5M3M - chains A and E of the 14 polymer chains in the assembly; structure by electron microscopy, 4.00 A resolution.

Chain A:
Name: DNA-directed RNA polymerase I subunit RPA190
From: Saccharomyces cerevisiae (strain ATCC 204508 / S288c)
Notes: EC 2.7.7.6
UniProtKB: P10964 (RPA1_YEAST); residue numbers follow UniProt; this construct covers 1-1664
Chain sequence (1664 residues; numbered 1 to 1664; the number before each row is that of its first residue):
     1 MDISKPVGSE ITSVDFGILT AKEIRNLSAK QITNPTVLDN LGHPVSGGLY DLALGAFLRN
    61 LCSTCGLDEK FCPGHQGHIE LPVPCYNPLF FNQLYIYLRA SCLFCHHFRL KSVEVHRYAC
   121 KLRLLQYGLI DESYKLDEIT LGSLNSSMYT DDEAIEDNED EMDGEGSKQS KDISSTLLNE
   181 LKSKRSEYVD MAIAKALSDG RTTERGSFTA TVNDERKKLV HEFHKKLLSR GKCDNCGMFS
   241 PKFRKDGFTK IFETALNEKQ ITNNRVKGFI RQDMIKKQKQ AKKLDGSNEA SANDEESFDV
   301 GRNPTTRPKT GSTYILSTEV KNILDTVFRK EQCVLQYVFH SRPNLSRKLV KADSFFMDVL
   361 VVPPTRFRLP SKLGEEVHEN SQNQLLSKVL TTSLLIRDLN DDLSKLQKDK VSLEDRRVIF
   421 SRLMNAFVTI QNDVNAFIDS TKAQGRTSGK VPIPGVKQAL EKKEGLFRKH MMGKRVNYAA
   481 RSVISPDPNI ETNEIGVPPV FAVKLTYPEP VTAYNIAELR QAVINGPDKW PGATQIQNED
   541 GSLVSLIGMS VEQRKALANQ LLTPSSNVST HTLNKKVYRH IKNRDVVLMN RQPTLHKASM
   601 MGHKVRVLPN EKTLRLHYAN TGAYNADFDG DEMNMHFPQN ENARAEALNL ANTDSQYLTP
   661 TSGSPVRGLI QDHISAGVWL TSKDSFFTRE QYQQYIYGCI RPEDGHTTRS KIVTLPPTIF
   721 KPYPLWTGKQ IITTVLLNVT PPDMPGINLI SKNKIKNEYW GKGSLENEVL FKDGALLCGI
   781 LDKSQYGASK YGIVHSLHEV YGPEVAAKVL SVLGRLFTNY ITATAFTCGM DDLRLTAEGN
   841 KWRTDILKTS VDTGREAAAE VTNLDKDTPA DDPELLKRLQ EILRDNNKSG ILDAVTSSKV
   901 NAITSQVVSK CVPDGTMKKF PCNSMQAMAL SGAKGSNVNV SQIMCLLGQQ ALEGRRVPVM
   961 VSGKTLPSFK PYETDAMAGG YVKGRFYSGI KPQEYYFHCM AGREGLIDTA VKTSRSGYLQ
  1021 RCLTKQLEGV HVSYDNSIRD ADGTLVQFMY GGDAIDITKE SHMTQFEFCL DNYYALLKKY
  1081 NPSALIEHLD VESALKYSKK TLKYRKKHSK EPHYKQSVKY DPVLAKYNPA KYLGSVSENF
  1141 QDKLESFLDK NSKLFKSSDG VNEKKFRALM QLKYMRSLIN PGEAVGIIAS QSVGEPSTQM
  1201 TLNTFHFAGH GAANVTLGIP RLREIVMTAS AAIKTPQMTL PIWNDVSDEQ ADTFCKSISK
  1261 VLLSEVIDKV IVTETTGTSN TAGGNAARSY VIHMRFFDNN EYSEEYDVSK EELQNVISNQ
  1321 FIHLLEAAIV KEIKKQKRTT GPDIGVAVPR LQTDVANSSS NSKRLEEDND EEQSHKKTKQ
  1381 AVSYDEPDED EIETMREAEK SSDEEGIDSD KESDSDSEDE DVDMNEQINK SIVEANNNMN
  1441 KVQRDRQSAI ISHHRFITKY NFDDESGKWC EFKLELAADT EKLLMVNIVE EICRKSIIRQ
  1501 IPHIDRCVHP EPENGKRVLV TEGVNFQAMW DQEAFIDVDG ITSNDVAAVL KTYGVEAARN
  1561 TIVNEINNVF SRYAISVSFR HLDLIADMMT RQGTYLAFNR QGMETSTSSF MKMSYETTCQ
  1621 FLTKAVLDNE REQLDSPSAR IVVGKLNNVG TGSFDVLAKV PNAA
Disordered / not traced: 142-173, 274-311, 1011-1016, 1206-1212, 1277-1285, 1338-1440, 1658-1664
Ion coordination: Zn2+ site 1: Cys-65, Cys-72; Zn2+ site 2: Cys-102, Phe-104, Cys-105, His-106

Chain E:
Name: DNA-directed RNA polymerases I, II, and III subunit RPABC1
From: Saccharomyces cerevisiae (strain ATCC 204508 / S288c)
UniProtKB: P20434 (RPAB1_YEAST); residues 1-215 here = UniProt positions 1-215
Chain sequence (215 residues; each row starts with the number of its first residue):
     1 MDQENERNIS RLWRAFRTVK EMVKDRGYFI TQEEVELPLE DFKAKYCDSM GRPQRKMMSF
    61 QANPTEESIS KFPDMGSLWV EFCDEPSVGV KTMKTFVIHI QEKNFQTGIF VYQNNITPSA
   121 MKLVPSIPPA TIETFNEAAL VVNITHHELV PKHIRLSSDE KRELLKRYRL KESQLPRIQR
   181 ADPVALYLGL KRGEVVKIIR KSETSGRYAS YRICM
Disordered / not traced: 1-3

Interface between chain A and chain E:
Pairs across the interface (60):
  Asp-131(A) with Arg-192(E)
  Tyr-134(A) with Arg-192(E)
  Arg-201(A) with Glu-172(E), salt bridge
  Ser-207(A) with Lys-171(E)
  Thr-209(A) with Ser-173(E)
  Thr-211(A) with Arg-177(E)
  Asp-214(A) with Arg-177(E), salt bridge
  Arg-1039(A) with Leu-170(E)
  Thr-1044(A) with Gln-174(E)
  Leu-1045(A) with Gln-174(E), hydrogen bond (backbone-backbone); Pro-176(E), hydrophobic
  Gln-1047(A) with Tyr-208(E)
  Phe-1048(A) with Tyr-208(E), hydrogen bond (backbone-side chain); Ser-210(E); Tyr-211(E)
  Met-1049(A) with Tyr-208(E), hydrogen bond (backbone-side chain)
  Gly-1052(A) with Ser-205(E), hydrogen bond (backbone-side chain); Tyr-208(E)
  His-1113(A) with Thr-145(E); His-147(E); Val-150(E), hydrogen bond (side chain-backbone)
  Tyr-1114(A) with His-146(E); Lys-152(E)
  Val-1118(A) with Ile-154(E), hydrophobic; Lys-197(E)
  Asp-1121(A) with Lys-197(E), salt bridge
  Pro-1122(A) with Arg-207(E)
  Ala-1125(A) with Arg-167(E)
  Lys-1126(A) with Arg-167(E)
  Ser-1137(A) with Ser-205(E)
  Asn-1139(A) with Glu-203(E); Thr-204(E), hydrogen bond (side chain-backbone); Ser-205(E), hydrogen bond (side chain-backbone); Gly-206(E)
  Trp-1530(A) with Val-142(E), hydrophobic
  Glu-1533(A) with Arg-14(E), salt bridge
  Val-1538(A) with His-147(E)
  Asp-1539(A) with His-146(E); His-147(E), hydrogen bond (backbone-side chain); Glu-148(E), hydrogen bond (backbone-backbone)
  Ile-1541(A) with His-147(E), hydrogen bond (backbone-side chain)
  Thr-1542(A) with Leu-149(E)
  Thr-1552(A) with Pro-183(E)
  Tyr-1553(A) with Val-184(E)
  Gly-1554(A) with Asp-182(E)
  Val-1555(A) with Arg-212(E)
  Glu-1556(A) with Pro-151(E); Arg-200(E), salt bridge; Arg-212(E), salt bridge
  Ala-1557(A) with Leu-149(E)
  Arg-1559(A) with Arg-200(E)
  Asn-1560(A) with Leu-149(E), hydrogen bond (side chain-backbone)
  Thr-1561(A) with Leu-149(E)
  Arg-1580(A) with Thr-204(E)
  Asp-1587(A) with Arg-200(E), salt bridge
  Thr-1590(A) with Arg-212(E), hydrogen bond
  Arg-1591(A) with Arg-177(E), hydrogen bond (backbone-backbone)
  Gln-1592(A) with Arg-177(E), hydrogen bond; Gln-179(E), hydrogen bond (backbone-side chain)
  Gly-1593(A) with Arg-177(E)
Also at the interface, not in a pair above, chain A (54 interface residues in all): Glu-215, Asp-1035, Gly-1051, Asp-1053, Tyr-1120, Tyr-1127, Gly-1540, Lys-1551, Phe-1579, Thr-1594
Also at the interface, not in a pair above, chain E (42 interface residues in all): Ile-144, His-153, Tyr-168, Ile-178, Gly-193, Ser-202, Ala-209

In short:
The interface between chain A and chain E involves 54 residues on one side and 42 on the other, with 15
hydrogen bonds and 7 salt bridges. Among the polar pairs are Arg-201(A)/Glu-172(E), Asp-214(A)/Arg-177(E) and
Asp-1121(A)/Lys-197(E). Cys-65(A) and Cys-72(A) form the Zn2+ site 1.
Chain A is DNA-directed RNA polymerase I subunit RPA190 and chain E is DNA-directed RNA polymerases I, II, and
III subunit RPABC1, both from Saccharomyces cerevisiae (strain ATCC 204508 / S288c); the structure, Free
monomeric RNA polymerase I at 4.0A resolution, was determined by electron microscopy (same publication as
5M3F).
